Entry 8VKM (electron microscopy, 2.83 A resolution); this record covers chains A and D of the 4 polymer chains in the assembly.

Chain A:
Protein: Spike glycoprotein
Source organism: Severe acute respiratory syndrome coronavirus 2
UniProt: P0DTC2 (SPIKE_SARS2); residue numbers follow UniProt; this construct covers 1-23, 27-143, 145-1207
Sequence (1284 residues; numbered 1 to 1288; 4 numbers in that range are skipped by the numbering (no residue carries them; nothing is unmodelled there); the number before each row is that of its first residue):
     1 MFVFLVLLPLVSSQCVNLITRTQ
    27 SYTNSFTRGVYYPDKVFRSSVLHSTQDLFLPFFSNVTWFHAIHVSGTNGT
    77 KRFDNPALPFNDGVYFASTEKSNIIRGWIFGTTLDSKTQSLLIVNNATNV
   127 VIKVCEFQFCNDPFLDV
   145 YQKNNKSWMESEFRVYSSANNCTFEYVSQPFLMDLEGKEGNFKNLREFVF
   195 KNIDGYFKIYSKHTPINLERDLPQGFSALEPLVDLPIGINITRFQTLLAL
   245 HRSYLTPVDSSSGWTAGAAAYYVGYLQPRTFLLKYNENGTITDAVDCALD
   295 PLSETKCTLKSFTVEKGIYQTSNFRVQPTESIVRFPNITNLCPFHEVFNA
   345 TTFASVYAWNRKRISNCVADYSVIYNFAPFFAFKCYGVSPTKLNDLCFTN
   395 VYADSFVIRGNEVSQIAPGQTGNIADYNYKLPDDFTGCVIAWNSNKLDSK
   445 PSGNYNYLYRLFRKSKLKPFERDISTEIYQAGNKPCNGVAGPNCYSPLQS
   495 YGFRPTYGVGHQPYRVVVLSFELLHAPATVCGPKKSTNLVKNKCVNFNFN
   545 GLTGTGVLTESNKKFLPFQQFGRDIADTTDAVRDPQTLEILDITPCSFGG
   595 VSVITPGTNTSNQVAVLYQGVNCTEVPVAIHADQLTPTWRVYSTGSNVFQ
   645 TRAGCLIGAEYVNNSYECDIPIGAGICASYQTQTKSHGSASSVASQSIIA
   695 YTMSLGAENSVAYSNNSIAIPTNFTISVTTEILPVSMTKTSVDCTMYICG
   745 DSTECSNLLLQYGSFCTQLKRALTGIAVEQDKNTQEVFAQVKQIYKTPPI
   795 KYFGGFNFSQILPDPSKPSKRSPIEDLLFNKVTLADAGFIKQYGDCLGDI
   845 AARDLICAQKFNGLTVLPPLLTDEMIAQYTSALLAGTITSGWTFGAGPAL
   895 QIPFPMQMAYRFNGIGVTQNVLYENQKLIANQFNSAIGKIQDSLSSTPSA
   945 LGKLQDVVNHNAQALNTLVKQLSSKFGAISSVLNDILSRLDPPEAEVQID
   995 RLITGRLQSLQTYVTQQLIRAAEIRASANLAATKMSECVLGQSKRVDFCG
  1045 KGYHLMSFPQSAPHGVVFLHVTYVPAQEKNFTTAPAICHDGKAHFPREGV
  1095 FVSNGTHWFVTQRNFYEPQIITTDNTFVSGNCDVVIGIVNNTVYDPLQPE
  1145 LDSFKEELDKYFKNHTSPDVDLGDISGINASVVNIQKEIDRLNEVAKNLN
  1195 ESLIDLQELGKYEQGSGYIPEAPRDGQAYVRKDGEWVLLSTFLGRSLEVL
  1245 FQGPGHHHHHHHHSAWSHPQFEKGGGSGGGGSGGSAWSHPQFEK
Not modelled in the structure: 1-13, 72-77, 145-152, 179-186, 250-255, 621-640, 676-690, 828-847, 1148-1288
Construct notes: conflict Ile-19 (Thr in P0DTC2), Ser-27 (Ala in P0DTC2), Ala-83 (Val in P0DTC2), 44 further conflict positions vs the reference (P0DTC2) not listed; expression tag (1208-1288)
UniProt features mapped onto this chain:
  - region: Asn-280 to Cys-301 (Putative superantigen), Asn-448 to Phe-456 (Immunodominant HLA epitope recognized by the CD8+), Ser-816 to Tyr-837 (Fusion peptide 1), Lys-835 to Phe-855 (Fusion peptide 2), Asp-1163 to Glu-1202 (Heptad repeat 2)
  - site: Arg-815, Ser-816 (Cleavage)
  - glycosylation: Asn-17 (N-linked (GlcNAc...) (complex) asparagine), Asn-61 (N-linked (GlcNAc...) (hybrid) asparagine), Asn-74 (N-linked (GlcNAc...) (complex) asparagine), Asn-122 (N-linked (GlcNAc...) (hybrid) asparagine), Asn-149 (N-linked (GlcNAc...) (complex) asparagine), Asn-165 (N-linked (GlcNAc...) (complex) asparagine), Asn-234 (N-linked (GlcNAc...) (high mannose) asparagine), Asn-282 (N-linked (GlcNAc...) (complex) asparagine), Thr-323 (O-linked (GalNAc) threonine), Ser-325 (O-linked (HexNAc...) serine), Asn-331 (N-linked (GlcNAc...) (complex) asparagine), Asn-343 (N-linked (GlcNAc...) (complex) asparagine), Asn-603 (N-linked (GlcNAc...) (hybrid) asparagine), Asn-616 (N-linked (GlcNAc...) (complex) asparagine), Asn-657 (N-linked (GlcNAc...) (complex) asparagine), Thr-676 (O-linked (GlcNAc...) threonine), Thr-678 (O-linked (GlcNAc...) threonine), Asn-709 (N-linked (GlcNAc...) (high mannose) asparagine), Asn-717 (N-linked (GlcNAc...) (hybrid) asparagine), Asn-801 (N-linked (GlcNAc...) (hybrid) asparagine) and 6 more in UniProt
Disulfide bonds: Cys-15/Cys-136, Cys-131/Cys-166, Cys-291/Cys-301, Cys-336/Cys-361, Cys-379/Cys-432, Cys-391/Cys-525, Cys-480/Cys-488, Cys-538/Cys-590, Cys-617/Cys-649, Cys-662/Cys-671, Cys-738/Cys-760, Cys-743/Cys-749, Cys-1032/Cys-1043, Cys-1082/Cys-1126
Covalent attachments: N-acetylglucosamine (NAG) linked to Asn-61, Asn-122, Asn-165, Asn-234, Asn-282, Asn-331, Asn-343, Asn-709, Asn-717, Asn-801, Asn-1074, Asn-1098, Asn-1134

Chain D:
Protein: Angiotensin-converting enzyme 2
Source organism: Mus musculus
Notes: EC 3.4.17.23, 3.4.17.-
UniProt: Q8R0I0 (ACE2_MOUSE); residue numbers follow UniProt; this construct covers 1-615
Sequence (621 residues; each row starts with the number of its first residue):
     1 MSSSSWLLLSLVAVTTAQSLTEENAKTFLNNFNQEAEDLSYQSSLASWNY
    51 NTNITEENAQKMSEAAAKWSAFYEEQSKTAQSFSLQEIQTPIIKRQLQAL
   101 QQSGSSALSADKNKQLNTILNTMSTIYSTGKVCNPKNPQECLLLEPGLDE
   151 IMATSTDYNSRLWAWEGWRAEVGKQLRPLYEEYVVLKNEMARANNYNDYG
   201 DYWRGDYEAEGADGYNYNRNQLIEDVERTFAEIKPLYEHLHAYVRRKLMD
   251 TYPSYISPTGCLPAHLLGDMWGRFWTNLYPLTVPFAQKPNIDVTDAMMNQ
   301 GWDAERIFQEAEKFFVSVGLPHMTQGFWANSMLTEPADGRKVVCHPTAWD
   351 LGHGDFRIKMCTKVTMDNFLTAHHEMGHIQYDMAYARQPFLLRNGANEGF
   401 HEAVGEIMSLSAATPKHLKSIGLLPSDFQEDSETEINFLLKQALTIVGTL
   451 PFTYMLEKWRWMVFRGEIPKEQWMKKWWEMKREIVGVVEPLPHDETYCDP
   501 ASLFHVSNDYSFIRYYTRTIYQFQFQEALCQAAKYNGSLHKCDISNSTEA
   551 GQKLLKMLSLGNSEPWTKALENVVGARNMDVKPLLNYFQPLFDWLKEQNR
   601 NSFVGWNTEWSPYADHHHHHH
Not modelled in the structure: 1-19, 613-621
Construct notes: expression tag (616-621)
UniProt features mapped onto this chain:
  - active site: Glu-375 (Proton acceptor), His-505 (Proton donor)
  - binding site (chloride): Arg-169, Trp-477, Lys-481
  - binding site (substrate): Arg-273, His-345, Pro-346, Tyr-515
  - binding site (Zn(2+)): His-374, His-378, Glu-402
  - glycosylation (N-linked (GlcNAc...) asparagine): Asn-53, Asn-536, Asn-546
Disulfide bonds: Cys-133/Cys-141, Cys-530/Cys-542
Covalent attachments: N-acetylglucosamine (NAG) linked to Asn-53, Asn-546

Chain A / chain D interface:
Residue-residue contacts - 28 pairs, chain A then chain D:
  Arg-403(A) / His-353(D)
  Tyr-449(A) / Asp-38(D)  hydrogen bond
  Tyr-449(A) / Gln-42(D)
  Tyr-453(A) / Gln-34(D)  hydrogen bond
  Leu-455(A) / Asn-30(D)
  Leu-455(A) / Gln-34(D)
  Phe-456(A) / Thr-27(D)
  Phe-456(A) / Asn-30(D)
  Phe-456(A) / Asn-31(D)
  Ala-475(A) / Asn-24(D)
  Ala-475(A) / Thr-27(D)
  Gly-476(A) / Asn-24(D)
  Asn-487(A) / Asn-24(D)
  Tyr-489(A) / Thr-27(D)
  Tyr-489(A) / Phe-28(D)
  Gln-493(A) / Asn-31(D)
  Arg-498(A) / Asp-38(D)  salt bridge
  Arg-498(A) / Tyr-41(D)
  Arg-498(A) / Gln-42(D)  hydrogen bond
  Thr-500(A) / Tyr-41(D)  hydrogen bond
  Thr-500(A) / Asn-330(D)
  Thr-500(A) / Asp-355(D)
  Thr-500(A) / Arg-357(D)
  Tyr-501(A) / Tyr-41(D)  hydrophobic
  Tyr-501(A) / His-353(D)
  Gly-502(A) / His-353(D)  hydrogen bond (backbone-backbone)
  Gly-502(A) / Gly-354(D)
  His-505(A) / His-353(D)  hydrogen bond
Interface residues without a listed pair, chain D (17 interface residues in all): Glu-35, Glu-37, Phe-83
From the paper, about this interface:
  - interface residues, chain A: Tyr-501(A), His-505(A)

Overview:
15 residues of chain A face 17 of chain D across their interface; the contacts include 6 hydrogen bonds and 1
salt bridge. Polar pairs include Arg-498(A)/Asp-38(D), Tyr-449(A)/Asp-38(D) and Tyr-453(A)/Gln-34(D).
Covalently linked N-acetylglucosamine: at Asn-61(A), Asn-122(A), Asn-165(A), Asn-234(A), Asn-282(A) and
Asn-331(A) and 7 more. The paper reports interface residues Tyr-501(A) and His-505(A).
Chain A is Spike glycoprotein (Severe acute respiratory syndrome coronavirus 2) and chain D is
Angiotensin-converting enzyme 2 (Mus musculus); the structure, Cryo-EM structure of SARS-CoV-2 XBB.1.5 spike
protein in complex with mouse ACE2 (conformation 1), was determined by electron microscopy together with 8VKK,
8VKL, 8VKN, 8VKO and 8VKP from the same study.
